PDB entry 5IFE | X-ray diffraction, 3.10 A resolution | chains C and A of the 4 polymer chains in the assembly

[Chain C]
Molecule: Splicing factor 3B subunit 1
Organism: Homo sapiens
UniProt: O75533 (SF3B1_HUMAN); numbering as in UniProt (aligned over 1-1304)
Chain sequence (1304 residues; numbered 1 to 1304; the number before each row is that of its first residue):
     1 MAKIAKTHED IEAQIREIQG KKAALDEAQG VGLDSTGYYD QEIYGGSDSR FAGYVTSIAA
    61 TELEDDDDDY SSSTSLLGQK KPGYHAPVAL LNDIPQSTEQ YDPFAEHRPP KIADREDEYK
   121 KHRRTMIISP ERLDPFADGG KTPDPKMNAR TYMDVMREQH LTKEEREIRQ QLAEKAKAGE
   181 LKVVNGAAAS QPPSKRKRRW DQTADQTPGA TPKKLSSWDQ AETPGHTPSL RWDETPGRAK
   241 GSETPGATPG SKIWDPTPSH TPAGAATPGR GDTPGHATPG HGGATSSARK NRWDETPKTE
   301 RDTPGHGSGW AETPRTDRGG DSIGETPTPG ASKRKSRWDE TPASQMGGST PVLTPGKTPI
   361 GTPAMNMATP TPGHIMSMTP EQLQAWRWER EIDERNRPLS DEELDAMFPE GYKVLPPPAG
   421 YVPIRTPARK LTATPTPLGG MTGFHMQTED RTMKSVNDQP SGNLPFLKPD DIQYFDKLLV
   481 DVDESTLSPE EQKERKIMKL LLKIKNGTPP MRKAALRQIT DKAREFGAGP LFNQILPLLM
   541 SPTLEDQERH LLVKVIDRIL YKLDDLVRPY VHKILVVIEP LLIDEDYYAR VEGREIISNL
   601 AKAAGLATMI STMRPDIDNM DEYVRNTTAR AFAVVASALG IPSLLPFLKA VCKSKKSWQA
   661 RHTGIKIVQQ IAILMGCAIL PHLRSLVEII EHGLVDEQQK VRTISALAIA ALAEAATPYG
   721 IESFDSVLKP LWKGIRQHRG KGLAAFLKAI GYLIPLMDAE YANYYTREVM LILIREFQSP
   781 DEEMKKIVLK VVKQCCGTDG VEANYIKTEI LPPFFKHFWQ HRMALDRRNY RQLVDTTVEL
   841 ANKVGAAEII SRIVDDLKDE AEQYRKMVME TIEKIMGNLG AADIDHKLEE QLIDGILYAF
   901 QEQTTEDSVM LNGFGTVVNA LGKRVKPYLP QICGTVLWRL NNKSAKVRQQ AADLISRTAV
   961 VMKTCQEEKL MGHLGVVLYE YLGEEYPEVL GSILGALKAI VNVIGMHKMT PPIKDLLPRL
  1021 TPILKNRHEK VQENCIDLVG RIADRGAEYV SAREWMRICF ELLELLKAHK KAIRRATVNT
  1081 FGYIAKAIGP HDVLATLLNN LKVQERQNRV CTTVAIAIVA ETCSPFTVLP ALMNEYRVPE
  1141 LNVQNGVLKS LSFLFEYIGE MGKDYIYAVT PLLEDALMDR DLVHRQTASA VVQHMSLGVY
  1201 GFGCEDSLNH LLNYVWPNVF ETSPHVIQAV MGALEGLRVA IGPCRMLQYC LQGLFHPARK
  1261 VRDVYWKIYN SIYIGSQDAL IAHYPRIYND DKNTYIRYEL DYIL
Not modelled in the structure: 1-462, 486-489, 1098-1106
UniProt features mapped onto this chain:
  - region: Gly529 to Arg568 (Interaction with SF3B14), Gln547 to His550 (Interaction with PHF5A), Glu1156, Tyr1157 (Interaction with PHF5A)
  - site: Pro469 (Interaction with RNA), Tyr587 (Interaction with RNA), Glu592 (Interaction with PHF5A), Lys602 (Interaction with SF3B3), Cys677 (Interaction with SF3B3), Cys1035 (Interaction with RNA), Tyr1049 (Interaction with RNA), Leu1141 (Interaction with RNA), Glu1205 (Interaction with SF3B3)
  - modified residue: Thr125 (Phosphothreonine), Ser129 (Phosphoserine), Lys141 (N6-acetyllysine), Thr142 (Phosphothreonine), Arg157 (Citrulline), Ser194 (Phosphoserine), Thr203 (Phosphothreonine), Thr207 (Phosphothreonine), Thr211 (Phosphothreonine), Lys214 (N6-acetyllysine), Thr223 (Phosphothreonine), Thr227 (Phosphothreonine), Ser229 (Phosphoserine), Thr235 (Phosphothreonine), Thr244 (Phosphothreonine), Thr248 (Phosphothreonine), Thr257 (Phosphothreonine), Thr261 (Phosphothreonine), Thr267 (Phosphothreonine), Thr273 (Phosphothreonine) and 22 more in UniProt
  - cross-link (Glycyl lysine isopeptide (Lys-Gly)): Lys214 (interchain with G-Cter in SUMO2), Lys413 (interchain with G-Cter in SUMO1), Lys430 (interchain with G-Cter in SUMO2)
  - mutagenesis: Trp200 (W200A: Abolishes interaction with RBM39; when associated with A-218; A-232; A-254; A-293; A-310 and A-338), Trp218 (W218A: Abolishes interaction with RBM39; when associated with A-200; A-232; A-254; A-293; A-310 and A-338), Thr223 (T223A: No effect on interaction with PPP1R8), Thr227 (T227A: No effect on interaction with PPP1R8), Trp232 (W232A: Abolishes interaction with RBM39; when associated with A-200; A-218; A-254; A-293; A-310 and A-338), Thr235 (T235A: No effect on interaction with PPP1R8), Thr244 (T244A: Slight inhibition of interaction with PPP1R8), Thr248 (T248A: Slight inhibition of interaction with PPP1R8), Trp254 (W254A: Abolishes interaction with RBM39; when associated with A-200; A-218; A-232; A-293; A-310 and A-338), Thr257 (T257A: No effect on interaction with PPP1R8), Thr261 (T261A: Slight inhibition of interaction with PPP1R8), Thr267 (T267A: No effect on interaction with PPP1R8), 9 further mutagenesis entries in UniProt

[Chain A]
Molecule: Splicing factor 3B subunit 3
Organism: Homo sapiens
UniProt: Q15393 (SF3B3_HUMAN); residue numbers follow UniProt; this construct covers 1-1217
Chain sequence (1235 residues; each row starts with the number of its first residue; numbers below 1 keep their minus sign (Gly-9 is residue -9)):
    -9 GAEFKGLRVD MFLYNLTLQR ATGISFAIHG NFSGTKQQEI VVSRGKILEL LRPDPNTGKV
    51 HTLLTVEVFG VIRSLMAFRL TGGTKDYIVV GSDSGRIVIL EYQPSKNMFE KIHQETFGKS
   111 GCRRIVPGQF LAVDPKGRAV MISAIEKQKL VYILNRDAAA RLTISSPLEA HKANTLVYHV
   171 VGVDVGFENP MFACLEMDYE EADNDPTGEA AANTQQTLTF YELDLGLNHV VRKYSEPLEE
   231 HGNFLITVPG GSDGPSGVLI CSENYITYKN FGDQPDIRCP IPRRRNDLDD PERGMIFVCS
   291 ATHKTKSMFF FLAQTEQGDI FKITLETDED MVTEIRLKYF DTVPVAAAMC VLKTGFLFVA
   351 SEFGNHYLYQ IAHLGDDDEE PEFSSAMPLE EGDTFFFQPR PLKNLVLVDE LDSLSPILFC
   411 QIADLANEDT PQLYVACGRG PRSSLRVLRH GLEVSEMAVS ELPGNPNAVW TVRRHIEDEF
   471 DAYIIVSFVN ATLVLSIGET VEEVTDSGFL GTTPTLSCSL LGDDALVQVY PDGIRHIRAD
   531 KRVNEWKTPG KKTIVKCAVN QRQVVIALTG GELVYFEMDP SGQLNEYTER KEMSADVVCM
   591 SLANVPPGEQ RSRFLAVGLV DNTVRIISLD PSDCLQPLSM QALPAQPESL CIVEMGGTEK
   651 QDELGERGSI GFLYLNIGLQ NGVLLRTVLD PVTGDLSDTR TRYLGSRPVK LFRVRMQGQE
   711 AVLAMSSRSW LSYSYQSRFH LTPLSYETLE FASGFASEQC PEGIVAISTN TLRILALEKL
   771 GAVFNQVAFP LQYTPRKFVI HPESNNLIII ETDHNAYTEA TKAQRKQQMA EEMVEAAGED
   831 ERELAAEMAA AFLNENLPES IFGAPKAGNG QWASVIRVMN PIQGNTLDLV QLEQNEAAFS
   891 VAVCRFSNTG EDWYVLVGVA KDLILNPRSV AGGFVYTYKL VNNGEKLEFL HKTPVEEVPA
   951 AIAPFQGRVL IGVGKLLRVY DLGKKKLLRK CENKHIANYI SGIQTIGHRV IVSDVQESFI
  1011 WVRYKRNENQ LIIFADDTYP RWVTTASLLD YDTVAGADKF GNICVVRLPP NTNDEVDEDP
  1071 TGNKALWDRG LLNGASQKAE VIMNYHVGET VLSLQKTTLI PGGSESLVYT TLSGGIGILV
  1131 PFTSHEDHDF FQHVEMHLRS EHPPLCGRDH LSFRSYYFPV KNVIDGDLCE QFNSMEPNKQ
  1191 KNVSEELDRT PPEVSKKLED IRTRYAFDYK DDDDK
Not modelled in the structure: -9 to -2, 381-382, 646-661, 692-694, 830-833, 1068-1082, 1223-1225
Construct notes: expression tag (-9 to 0, 1218-1225)
UniProt features mapped onto this chain:
  - region: Glu105 to Gln119 (Interaction with PHF5A, SF3B1 and SF3B5), Asn145 to Tyr168 (Interaction with PHF5A, SF3B1 and SF3B5), Asp193 to His231 (Interaction with SF3B1 and SF3B5), Arg786 to His804 (Interaction with SF3B1 and SF3B5), Thr1028 to Lys1049 (Interaction with SF3B1), Thr1100 to Ser1123 (Interaction with SF3B5)
  - site: Gly284 (Interaction with SF3B5), Glu306 (Interaction with SF3B5), Glu352 (Interaction with SF3B5), Arg429 (Interaction with SF3B5), Asn916 (Interaction with SF3B5), Asn988 (Interaction with SF3B1), Lys1171 (Interaction with SF3B1)
  - modified residue: Ser156 (Phosphoserine), Thr1200 (Phosphothreonine)
Ion coordination: K+: Val610, Asn612, Gln636

[How chain C and chain A interact]
Contacting residue pairs (77):
  Tyr561(C) - Val221(A)
  Ser598(C) - Gly216(A)
  Ser598(C) - Leu217(A)
  Asn599(C) - Leu217(A)
  Lys602(C) - Asp214(A)  salt bridge
  Lys602(C) - Leu217(A)
  Ser637(C) - Gly216(A)
  Ala638(C) - Gly216(A)
  Cys677(C) - Asn145(A)  hydrogen bond
  Cys677(C) - Arg146(A)  hydrogen bond (side chain-backbone)
  Leu680(C) - Thr71(A)
  Leu680(C) - Gly72(A)
  Pro681(C) - Thr71(A)
  Pro681(C) - Phe177(A)  hydrophobic
  Ala716(C) - Arg146(A)  hydrogen bond (backbone-side chain)
  Thr717(C) - Arg146(A)  hydrogen bond (backbone-side chain)
  Pro718(C) - Ala150(A)
  Tyr719(C) - Gly72(A)
  Tyr719(C) - Arg146(A)
  Glu1160(C) - Met1146(A)
  Lys1163(C) - Gln1142(A)
  Tyr1200(C) - Leu1161(A)  hydrophobic
  Tyr1200(C) - Ser1162(A)
  Tyr1200(C) - Ser1165(A)
  Gly1201(C) - Val1170(A)
  Phe1202(C) - Gln1142(A)
  Phe1202(C) - Met1146(A)  hydrophobic
  Gly1203(C) - Lys1171(A)  hydrogen bond (backbone-side chain)
  Glu1205(C) - Lys1171(A)  salt bridge
  Val1239(C) - Pro1169(A)
  Ala1240(C) - Pro1169(A)
  Ile1241(C) - Pro1169(A)
  Gly1242(C) - Pro1169(A)
  Pro1243(C) - Tyr1167(A)
  Cys1244(C) - Tyr1029(A)  hydrophobic
  Cys1244(C) - Pro1030(A)
  Arg1245(C) - Thr1028(A)
  Arg1245(C) - Tyr1029(A)  hydrogen bond
  Gln1248(C) - Thr1028(A)  hydrogen bond (side chain-backbone)
  Gln1248(C) - Pro1030(A)
  Ile1274(C) - Lys109(A)
  Ile1274(C) - Arg113(A)  hydrogen bond (backbone-side chain)
  Gly1275(C) - Arg113(A)
  Ser1276(C) - Arg113(A)
  Gln1277(C) - Arg113(A)
  Gln1277(C) - Arg114(A)
  Asp1278(C) - Gly111(A)
  Asp1278(C) - Cys112(A)  hydrogen bond (side chain-backbone)
  Asp1278(C) - Tyr1166(A)
  Asp1278(C) - Tyr1167(A)
  Ala1279(C) - Tyr1166(A)
  Ala1279(C) - Tyr1167(A)
  Ile1281(C) - Phe1050(A)
  Ala1282(C) - Trp1032(A)  hydrogen bond (backbone-side chain)
  Ala1282(C) - Phe1050(A)  hydrophobic
  Ala1282(C) - Tyr1167(A)  hydrophobic
  His1283(C) - Tyr1167(A)
  His1283(C) - Phe1168(A)
  Arg1286(C) - Asn988(A)  hydrogen bond
  Arg1286(C) - Gln1006(A)  hydrogen bond
  Tyr1298(C) - Asn916(A)
  Tyr1298(C) - Pro917(A)
  Tyr1298(C) - Arg918(A)
  Glu1299(C) - Asn916(A)
  Leu1300(C) - Trp1032(A)
  Leu1300(C) - Lys1049(A)
  Leu1300(C) - Phe1050(A)  hydrophobic
  Asp1301(C) - Trp1032(A)
  Tyr1302(C) - Leu915(A)  hydrophobic
  Tyr1302(C) - Asn916(A)
  Tyr1302(C) - Lys1049(A)  hydrogen bond (backbone-side chain)
  Ile1303(C) - Phe889(A)
  Ile1303(C) - Tyr989(A)  hydrophobic
  Ile1303(C) - Ser991(A)
  Ile1303(C) - Val1005(A)  hydrophobic
  Leu1304(C) - Arg786(A)  hydrogen bond (backbone-side chain)
  Leu1304(C) - Phe889(A)
Other interface residues (no listed pair), chain C (52 interface residues in all): Pro642, His682, Ala715, Cys1204, Asn1209, Tyr1273, Arg1297
Other interface residues (no listed pair), chain A (49 interface residues in all): Gly73, Ala148, Glu178, Asn179, His219, Leu408

[In short]
Chain C and chain A form an interface of 52 and 49 residues respectively, with 14 hydrogen bonds and 2 salt
bridges. Polar contacts include Lys602(C)-Asp214(A), Glu1205(C)-Lys1171(A) and Cys677(C)-Asn145(A). Val610(A),
Asn612(A) and Gln636(A) coordinate K+. UniProt lists 21 mutagenesis sites on chain C.
Here chain C is Splicing factor 3B subunit 1 and chain A is Splicing factor 3B subunit 3, both from Homo
sapiens. Entry 5IFE (Crystal structure of the human SF3b core complex) was determined by X-ray diffraction.
